Entry 7ND2 (electron microscopy, 4.00 A resolution); this record covers chains C and D of the 8 polymer chains in the assembly.

[Chain C (and D)]
Molecule: Quinone oxidoreductase-like protein 1
Source organism: Homo sapiens
Notes: EC 1.-.-.-; chain D of this document is another copy of the same molecule, construct and numbering; everything in this record applies to it too
UniProt: O95825 (QORL1_HUMAN); residues 2-349 here = UniProt positions 2-349
Amino-acid sequence (356 residues; row label = number of the first residue in the row; numbers below 1 keep their minus sign (Met-6 is residue -6)):
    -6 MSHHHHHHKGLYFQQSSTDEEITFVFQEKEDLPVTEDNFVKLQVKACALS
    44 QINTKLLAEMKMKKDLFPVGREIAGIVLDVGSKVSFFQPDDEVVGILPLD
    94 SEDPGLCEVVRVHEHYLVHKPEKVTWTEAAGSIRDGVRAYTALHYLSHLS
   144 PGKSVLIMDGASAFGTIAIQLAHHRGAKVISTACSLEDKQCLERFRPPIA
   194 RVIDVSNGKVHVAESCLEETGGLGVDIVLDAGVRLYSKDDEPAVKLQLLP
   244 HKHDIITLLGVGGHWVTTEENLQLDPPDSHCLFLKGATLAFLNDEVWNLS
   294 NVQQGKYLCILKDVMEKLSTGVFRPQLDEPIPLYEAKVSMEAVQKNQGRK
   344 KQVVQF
Disordered / not traced: -6 to -3
Sequence notes: initiating methionine (-6); expression tag (-5 to 1)
What the authors report for this chain:
  - conformationally variable residues (loop rearrangement, order/disorder transition): Gly225 to Leu239, Ser293 to Gln297

[How chain C and chain D interact]
Pairs across the interface (50; chain C residue first):
  Leu49(C) - Phe276(D)  hydrophobic
  Leu49(C) - Leu277(D)  hydrophobic
  Glu52(C) - His273(D)  salt bridge
  Leu139(C) - Thr281(D)
  His141(C) - His141(D)  hydrogen bond
  Val254(C) - Ser293(D)
  Thr261(C) - Phe276(D)
  Glu263(C) - Ser272(D)  hydrogen bond (backbone-side chain)
  Glu263(C) - His273(D)
  Asn264(C) - Pro269(D)
  Leu265(C) - Leu267(D)
  Leu265(C) - Ser272(D)  hydrogen bond (backbone-side chain)
  Gln266(C) - Gln266(D)
  Gln266(C) - Leu267(D)
  Gln266(C) - Pro269(D)
  Leu267(C) - Leu265(D)
  Leu267(C) - Gln266(D)
  Leu267(C) - Leu267(D)  hydrogen bond (backbone-backbone)
  Pro269(C) - Asn264(D)
  Pro269(C) - Gln266(D)
  Ser272(C) - Glu263(D)  hydrogen bond (side chain-backbone)
  Ser272(C) - Leu265(D)  hydrogen bond (side chain-backbone)
  Ser272(C) - Phe284(D)
  His273(C) - Glu52(D)  salt bridge
  His273(C) - Glu263(D)
  Leu275(C) - Phe284(D)  hydrophobic
  Phe276(C) - Leu49(D)  hydrophobic
  Phe276(C) - Thr261(D)
  Phe276(C) - Leu285(D)
  Phe276(C) - Asn286(D)
  Leu277(C) - Leu49(D)  hydrophobic
  Leu277(C) - Val289(D)
  Gly279(C) - Phe284(D)
  Ala280(C) - Ala283(D)
  Ala280(C) - Phe284(D)
  Thr281(C) - Leu139(D)
  Thr281(C) - Leu282(D)
  Thr281(C) - Ala283(D)
  Leu282(C) - Thr281(D)
  Leu282(C) - Leu282(D)  hydrogen bond (backbone-backbone)
  Ala283(C) - Ala280(D)
  Ala283(C) - Thr281(D)
  Phe284(C) - Ser272(D)
  Phe284(C) - Leu275(D)  hydrophobic
  Phe284(C) - Gly279(D)
  Phe284(C) - Ala280(D)
  Leu285(C) - Phe276(D)
  Asn286(C) - Phe276(D)
  Val289(C) - Leu277(D)
  Ser293(C) - Val254(D)
Interface residues without a listed pair, chain C (31 interface residues in all): His257, Glu262, Asp268, Val295
Interface residues without a listed pair, chain D (31 interface residues in all): His257, Glu262, Asp268, Val295

[Overview]
The chain C/chain D interface involves 31 residues from each chain, with 7 hydrogen bonds and 2 salt bridges.
Polar pairs include Glu52(C)-His273(D), His141(C)-His141(D) and Glu263(C)-Ser272(D). The paper reports
conformational variability at Gly225(C) and Ser293(C).
Chain C and chain D are both Quinone oxidoreductase-like protein 1 (Homo sapiens); the structure, Cryo-EM
structure of the human FERRY complex, was determined by electron microscopy (same publication as 8A3O and
8A3P).
